Entry 7SGZ (electron microscopy, 3.17 A resolution); this record covers chains B and C of the 10 polymer chains in the assembly.

# Chain B
Name: Replication factor C subunit 4
Source organism: Saccharomyces cerevisiae
UniProt: P40339 (RFC4_YEAST); residue numbers follow UniProt; this construct covers 1-323
Chain sequence (323 residues; row label = number of the first residue in the row):
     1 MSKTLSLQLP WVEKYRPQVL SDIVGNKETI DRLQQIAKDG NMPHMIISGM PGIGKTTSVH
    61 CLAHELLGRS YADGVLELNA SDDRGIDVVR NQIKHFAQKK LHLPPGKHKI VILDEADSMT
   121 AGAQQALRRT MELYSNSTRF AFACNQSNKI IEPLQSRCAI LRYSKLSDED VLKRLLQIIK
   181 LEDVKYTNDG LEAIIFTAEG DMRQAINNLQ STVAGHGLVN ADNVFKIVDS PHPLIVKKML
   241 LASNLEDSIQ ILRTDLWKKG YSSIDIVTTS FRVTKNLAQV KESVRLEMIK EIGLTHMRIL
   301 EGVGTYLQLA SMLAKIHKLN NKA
Not modelled in the structure: 1-6
UniProt features mapped onto this chain:
  - binding site (ATP): Val12, Val24, Gly49 to Thr57, Asn145, Arg203
Ligand contacts:
  - ATP-gamma-S (AGS; phosphothiophosphoric acid-adenylate ester), molecule 1: Trp11, Val12, Tyr15, Arg16, Pro17, Asp22, Ile23, Val24, Met50, Pro51, Gly52, Ile53, Gly54, Lys55, Thr56, Thr57, Asn145, Leu166, Arg174, Met202, Arg203
  - ATP-gamma-S (AGS), molecule 2: Arg128, Glu132, Pro153, Arg157

# Chain C
Name: Replication factor C subunit 3
Source organism: Saccharomyces cerevisiae
UniProt: P38629 (RFC3_YEAST); residue numbers follow UniProt; this construct covers 1-340
Chain sequence (340 residues; row label = number of the first residue in the row):
     1 MSTSTEKRSK ENLPWVEKYR PETLDEVYGQ NEVITTVRKF VDEGKLPHLL FYGPPGTGKT
    61 STIVALAREI YGKNYSNMVL ELNASDDRGI DVVRNQIKDF ASTRQIFSKG FKLIILDEAD
   121 AMTNAAQNAL RRVIERYTKN TRFCVLANYA HKLTPALLSR CTRFRFQPLP QEAIERRIAN
   181 VLVHEKLKLS PNAEKALIEL SNGDMRRVLN VLQSCKATLD NPDEDEISDD VIYECCGAPR
   241 PSDLKAVLKS ILEDDWGTAH YTLNKVRSAK GLALIDLIEG IVKILEDYEL QNEETRVHLL
   301 TKLADIEYSI SKGGNDQIQG SAVIGAIKAS FENETVKANV
Not modelled in the structure: 1-8, 334-340
UniProt features mapped onto this chain:
  - binding site (ATP): Val16 to Tyr19, Arg20, Tyr28, Gly53 to Ser61, Asn148, Arg206
  - modified residue: Ser2 (N-acetylserine)
Metal / ion sites: Mg2+: Asp117 (together with ATP-gamma-S)
Ligand contacts:
  - ATP-gamma-S (AGS; phosphothiophosphoric acid-adenylate ester), molecule 1: Val16, Tyr19, Arg20, Pro21, Glu26, Val27, Tyr28, Gln30, Pro55, Gly56, Thr57, Gly58, Lys59, Thr60, Ser61, Asp117, Asn148, Leu169, Arg177, Met205, Arg206, Leu209
  - ATP-gamma-S (AGS), molecule 2: Arg131, Glu135, Ala156, Arg160

# How chain B and chain C interact
Contacting residue pairs (95):
  Leu7(B) - Lys109(C)
  Leu7(B) - Phe111(C)  hydrophobic
  Gln8(B) - Gly44(C)
  Gln8(B) - Lys45(C)
  Gln8(B) - Phe111(C)
  Gln8(B) - Arg142(C)  hydrogen bond (backbone-side chain)
  Leu9(B) - Lys45(C)
  Leu9(B) - Lys139(C)
  Pro10(B) - Arg142(C)
  Trp11(B) - Lys45(C)
  Glu13(B) - Glu135(C)
  Glu13(B) - Thr138(C)
  Arg16(B) - Glu135(C)  salt bridge
  Pro51(B) - Ala156(C)  hydrophobic
  Gly52(B) - Ser159(C)
  Asn79(B) - Arg132(C)
  Asn79(B) - Arg136(C)
  Ala80(B) - Arg94(C)
  Ala80(B) - Arg132(C)
  Ser81(B) - Lys98(C)
  Asp82(B) - Arg94(C)  hydrogen bond (backbone-side chain)
  Asp83(B) - Arg94(C)
  Arg84(B) - Arg94(C)
  Asp114(B) - Arg132(C)  salt bridge
  Glu115(B) - Asn128(C)
  Glu115(B) - Arg131(C)  salt bridge
  Glu115(B) - Arg132(C)
  Glu115(B) - Arg160(C)  salt bridge
  Ser118(B) - Asn128(C)  hydrogen bond
  Asn145(B) - Arg131(C)
  Asp201(B) - Ser159(C)  hydrogen bond
  Arg203(B) - Glu135(C)  salt bridge
  Arg203(B) - Ser159(C)
  Arg203(B) - Arg160(C)
  Gln204(B) - Leu158(C)
  Gln204(B) - Ser159(C)
  Asn207(B) - Ser159(C)  hydrogen bond (side chain-backbone)
  Asn207(B) - Arg160(C)
  Asn207(B) - Thr162(C)
  Gln210(B) - Lys45(C)
  Gln210(B) - Pro47(C)
  Ser211(B) - Phe40(C)
  Ser211(B) - Thr162(C)
  Ala214(B) - Lys39(C)
  Ala214(B) - Phe40(C)  hydrophobic
  Ala214(B) - Glu43(C)
  Gly215(B) - Lys39(C)  hydrogen bond (backbone-side chain)
  His216(B) - Glu32(C)  salt bridge
  Asp229(B) - Arg165(C)  salt bridge
  Leu245(B) - Glu293(C)
  Leu245(B) - Val297(C)  hydrophobic
  Ile249(B) - Glu286(C)
  Lys258(B) - Pro168(C)
  Lys259(B) - Arg165(C)  hydrogen bond (backbone-side chain)
  Lys259(B) - Gln167(C)
  Lys259(B) - Pro168(C)
  Gly260(B) - Pro54(C)
  Gly260(B) - Pro168(C)
  Tyr261(B) - Arg163(C)  hydrogen bond
  Tyr261(B) - Arg165(C)
  Ser262(B) - Tyr52(C)
  Ser262(B) - Asn148(C)
  Ser262(B) - Tyr149(C)
  Ile264(B) - Tyr149(C)  hydrophobic
  Ile264(B) - His151(C)
  Asp265(B) - Tyr52(C)  hydrogen bond
  Asp265(B) - Tyr149(C)
  Asp265(B) - Ala150(C)  hydrogen bond (side chain-backbone)
  Asp265(B) - His151(C)  salt bridge
  Thr268(B) - His151(C)
  Arg298(B) - Ala304(C)
  Arg298(B) - Asp305(C)  salt bridge
  Arg298(B) - Tyr308(C)
  Glu301(B) - Tyr308(C)  hydrogen bond
  Val303(B) - Glu307(C)
  Val303(B) - Tyr308(C)  hydrophobic
  Val303(B) - Ser311(C)
  Thr305(B) - Glu307(C)  hydrogen bond
  Tyr306(B) - Glu286(C)
  Leu307(B) - Val282(C)  hydrophobic
  Leu307(B) - Leu300(C)  hydrophobic
  Leu307(B) - Leu303(C)  hydrophobic
  Leu307(B) - Glu307(C)
  Gln308(B) - Ala304(C)
  Gln308(B) - Glu307(C)  hydrogen bond
  Ala310(B) - Leu300(C)
  Ser311(B) - Leu300(C)
  Ser311(B) - Thr301(C)
  Ser311(B) - Ala304(C)
  Ala314(B) - Val297(C)
  Ala314(B) - Leu300(C)  hydrophobic
  Lys315(B) - Thr301(C)
  Lys318(B) - Glu294(C)
  Lys318(B) - Val297(C)
  Lys318(B) - His298(C)  hydrogen bond
Interface residues without a listed pair, chain B (61 interface residues in all): Thr56, His60, Glu77, Ile227, Val228, Glu246, Arg253, Trp257, Met297, His317
Interface residues without a listed pair, chain C (62 interface residues in all): Thr36, Leu46, Gly53, Ala125, Ala129, Val133, Pro155, Cys161, Phe164, Phe166, Ile278, Glu279, Glu289, Arg296

# Overview
The interface between chain B and chain C involves 61 residues on one side and 62 on the other, with 14
hydrogen bonds and 9 salt bridges. Among the polar pairs are Arg16(B)-Glu135(C), Asp114(B)-Arg132(C) and
Glu115(B)-Arg131(C).
Here chain B is Replication factor C subunit 4 and chain C is Replication factor C subunit 3, both from
Saccharomyces cerevisiae. Entry 7SGZ (Structure of the yeast Rad24-RFC loader bound to DNA and the closed
9-1-1 clamp) was determined by electron microscopy, deposited together with 7SH2.
